PDB entry 7EN7 | X-ray diffraction, 1.22 A resolution | chain A

Chain A:
Molecule: HTH-type transcriptional regulator MurR
From: Escherichia coli K-12
Reference sequence: P77245 (MURR_ECOLI); residues 91-285 here = UniProt positions 91-285
Chain sequence (195 residues; row label = number of the first residue in the row):
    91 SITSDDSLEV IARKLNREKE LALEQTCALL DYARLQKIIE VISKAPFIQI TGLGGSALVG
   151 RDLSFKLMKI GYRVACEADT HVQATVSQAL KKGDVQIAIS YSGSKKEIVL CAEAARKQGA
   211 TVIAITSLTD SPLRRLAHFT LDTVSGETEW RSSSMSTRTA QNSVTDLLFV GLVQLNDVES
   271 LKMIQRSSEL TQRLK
Not modelled in the structure: 91-94
Small-molecule neighbours: J79 ((2R)-2-[(2R,3R,4R,5S,6R)-3-acetamido-2,5-bis(oxidanyl)-6-(phosphonooxymethyl)oxan-4-yl]oxypropanoic acid): L143, G144, G145, S146, K159, H171, T175, I189, S190, Y191, S192, G193, K195, S244, Q251, S277, S278, T281
From the paper describing this entry:
  - binding site for J79: L143, G145, S146, K159, H171, T175, I189, S190, Y191, S192, K195, S244, S277, T281
  - mutagenesis - S146A, H171A, S192A, K195A: decreased binding to J79
  - mutagenesis - S146A/S190A/S192A, K159A, S190A: abolished binding to J79
  - mutagenesis - S146A/S190A/S192A, K159A/H171A/K195A: unchanged binding to DNA
  - mutagenesis - S146A, K159A, H171A, S190A, S192A, K195A: decreased growth in response to MMA-MurNAc medium
  - specificity-determining residues: K159

Summary:
Ligands of chain A: compound J79. From the paper: a binding site for J79 at L143, G145 and S146 among others;
S146A, K159A and H171A, among others, reduce growth in response to MMA-MurNAc medium; 8 substitutions were
tested in all.
Chain A is HTH-type transcriptional regulator MurR (Escherichia coli K-12); the structure, The crystal
structure of Escherichia coli MurR in complex with N-acetylmuramic-acid-6-phosphate, was determined by X-ray
diffraction together with 7EN5 and 7EN6 from the same study.
